5B3P - chain A; structure by X-ray diffraction, 1.65 A resolution.

[Chain A]
Molecule: NADH-quinone oxidoreductase subunit 5
Organism: Thermus thermophilus (strain HB8 / ATCC 27634 / DSM 579)
Notes: EC 1.6.5.11
UniProt: Q56219 (NQO5_THET8); residues 1-134 here = UniProt positions 1-134
Chain sequence (134 residues; each row starts with the number of its first residue):
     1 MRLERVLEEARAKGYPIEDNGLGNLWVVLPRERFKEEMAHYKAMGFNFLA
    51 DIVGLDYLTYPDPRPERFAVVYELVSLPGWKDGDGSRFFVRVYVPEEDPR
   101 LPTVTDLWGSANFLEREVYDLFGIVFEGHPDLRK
Bound ions: Ca2+ site 1: Glu4, Glu8, Glu73, Glu96; Ca2+ site 2: Glu4, Asp51, Glu73, Glu96, Glu97; Ca2+ site 3 near Asp51 (its only coordinating residue here)
What the authors report for this chain:
  - Ca2+ coordination: Asp51, Glu73
  - contacts within the chain: Val104-Glu115 (hydrogen bond), Thr103-Glu115 (hydrogen bond)
  - conformationally variable residues (side-chain flip): Tyr60, Phe113

[Overview]
Glu4, Glu8, Glu73 and Glu96 form the Ca2+ site 1. Glu4, Asp51, Glu73, Glu96 and Glu97 coordinate Ca2+ site 2.
From the paper: Ca2+ coordination by Asp51 and Glu73; conformational variability at Tyr60 and Phe113.
Chain A is NADH-quinone oxidoreductase subunit 5 (Thermus thermophilus (strain HB8 / ATCC 27634 / DSM 579));
the structure, Nqo5 of the trypsin-resistant fragment (1-134) in P212121 form, was determined by X-ray
diffraction (same publication as 5B3Q).
